Entry 9BYA (electron microscopy, 4.01 A resolution (low resolution: residue-level contacts below are approximate; hydrogen-bond / salt-bridge calls are withheld)); this record covers chains C and D of the 4 polymer chains in the assembly.

== Chain C (and D) ==
Protein: Ribonucleoside-diphosphate reductase subunit beta
Source organism: Bacillus subtilis
Notes: EC 1.17.4.1; chain D of this document is another copy of the same molecule, construct and numbering; everything in this record applies to it too
UniProtKB: P50621 (RIR2_BACSU); residues 1-329 here = UniProt positions 1-329
Chain sequence (350 residues; each row starts with the number of its first residue; numbers below 1 keep their minus sign (Met-20 is residue -20)):
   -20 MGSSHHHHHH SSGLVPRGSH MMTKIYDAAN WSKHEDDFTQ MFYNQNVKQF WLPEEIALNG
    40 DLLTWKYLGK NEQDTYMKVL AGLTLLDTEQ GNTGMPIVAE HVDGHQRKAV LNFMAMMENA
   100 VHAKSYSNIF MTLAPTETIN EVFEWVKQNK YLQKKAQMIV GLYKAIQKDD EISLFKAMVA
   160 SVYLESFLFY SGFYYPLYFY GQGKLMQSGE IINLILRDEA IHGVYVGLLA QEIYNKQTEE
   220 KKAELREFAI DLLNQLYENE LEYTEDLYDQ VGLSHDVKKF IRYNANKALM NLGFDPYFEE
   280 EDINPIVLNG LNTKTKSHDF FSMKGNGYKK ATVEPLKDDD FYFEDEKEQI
Unresolved in the structure: -20 to 15, 291-308, 323-329
Sequence notes: initiating methionine (-20); expression tag (-19 to 0)
UniProt features mapped onto this chain:
  - active site: Tyr105
  - binding site (Fe cation): Asp66, Glu97, His101, Glu164, Glu198, His201
Metal / ion sites: Mn2+ site 1: Asp66, Glu97, His101, Glu198; Mn2+ site 2: Glu97, Glu164, Glu198, His201

== Interface between chain C and chain D ==
Residue-residue contacts (24; chain C residue first):
  Tyr22(C) with Ala99(D)
  Phe29(C) with Phe29(D)
  Leu31(C) with Tyr22(D)
  Thr67(C) with His84(D)
  Gly70(C) with Asn91(D)
  Asn71(C) with His84(D); Lys87(D)
  His84(C) with Thr67(D); Asn71(D)
  Lys87(C) with Asn71(D)
  Ala88(C) with Asn98(D)
  Asn91(C) with Ala94(D); Asn98(D)
  Phe92(C) with Met95(D)
  Ala94(C) with Asn91(D)
  Met95(C) with Asn91(D); Phe92(D); Met95(D)
  Asn98(C) with Lys87(D); Ala88(D); Asn91(D)
  Ala99(C) with Tyr22(D); Ala88(D)
  Lys103(C) with Tyr22(D)
Other interface residues (no listed pair), chain C (18 interface residues in all): Val26, Pro75
Other interface residues (no listed pair), chain D (16 interface residues in all): Val26, Leu31, Lys103

== Summary ==
Chain C and chain D form an interface of 18 and 16 residues respectively. Asp66(C), Glu97(C), His101(C) and
Glu198(C) coordinate Mn2+ site 1. UniProt lists active-site residue Tyr105(C) and 6 Fe cation-binding residues
on chain C.
Both chains are Ribonucleoside-diphosphate reductase subunit beta (Bacillus subtilis). Entry 9BYA (Class 11
model for product condition of Bacillus subtilis ribonucleotide reductase complex) was determined by electron
microscopy, deposited together with 9BW3, 9BWX, 9BX2, 9BX3, 9BX6, 9BX8 and 39 further entries.
